7WMH - chains A and B; structure by X-ray diffraction, 1.97 A resolution.

[Chain A]
Protein: Isoform Beta-2 of Thyroid hormone receptor beta
From: Homo sapiens
UniProtKB: P10828 (THB_HUMAN), isoform P10828-2; residues 202-461 here correspond to UniProt positions 217-476 (UniProt number = residue number + 15)
Chain sequence (260 residues; each row starts with the number of its first residue):
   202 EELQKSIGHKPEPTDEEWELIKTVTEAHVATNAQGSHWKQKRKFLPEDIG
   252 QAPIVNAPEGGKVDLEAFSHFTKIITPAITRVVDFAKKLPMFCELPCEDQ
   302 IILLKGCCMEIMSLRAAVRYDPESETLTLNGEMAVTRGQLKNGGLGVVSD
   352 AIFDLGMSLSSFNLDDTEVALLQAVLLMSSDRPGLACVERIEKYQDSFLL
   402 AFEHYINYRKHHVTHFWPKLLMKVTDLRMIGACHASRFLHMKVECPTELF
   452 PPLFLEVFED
Disordered / not traced: 202-210, 248-262, 444-446, 460-461
Disulfide bonds: Cys434 forms a disulfide with the same residue of a neighbouring copy of this chain
Ligand contacts: 9II (2-[[1-methoxy-4-oxidanyl-7-(4-phenylphenoxy)isoquinolin-3-yl]carbonylamino]ethanoic acid): Asn233, Phe269, Phe272, Ile275, Ile276, Ala279, Arg282, Met310, Met313, Ser314, Arg316, Ala317, Arg320, Thr329, Leu330, Asn331, Leu341, Gly344, Gly345, Leu346, Ile353, His435, Arg438, Phe439, Lys443, Phe455

[Chain B]
Protein: Nuclear receptor coactivator 2
From: Homo sapiens
UniProtKB: Q15596 (NCOA2_HUMAN); residue numbers follow UniProt; this construct covers 741-751
Chain sequence (11 residues; each row starts with the number of its first residue):
   741 ENALLRYLLDK

[Interface between chain A and chain B]
Pairs across the interface - 17 pairs, chain A then chain B:
  Lys288(A) with Leu748(B), hydrogen bond (side chain-backbone); Leu749(B), hydrogen bond (side chain-backbone); Lys751(B)
  Phe293(A) with Leu749(B), hydrophobic
  Gln301(A) with Leu749(B)
  Ile302(A) with Leu745(B), hydrophobic; Arg746(B); Leu749(B), hydrophobic
  Leu305(A) with Leu749(B), hydrophobic
  Lys306(A) with Asn742(B), hydrogen bond
  Leu454(A) with Leu744(B), hydrophobic; Leu745(B); Leu748(B), hydrophobic
  Glu457(A) with Asn742(B); Ala743(B), hydrogen bond (side chain-backbone); Leu744(B), hydrogen bond (side chain-backbone); Leu745(B), hydrogen bond (side chain-backbone)
Other interface residues (no listed pair), chain A (11 interface residues in all): Val284, Cys298, Pro453
Other interface residues (no listed pair), chain B (9 interface residues in all): Asp750

[In short]
11 residues of chain A and 9 residues of chain B are in contact, with 6 hydrogen bonds. Among the polar pairs
are Lys288(A)-Leu748(B), Lys288(A)-Leu749(B) and Lys306(A)-Asn742(B). Bound to chain A: compound 9II.
Here chain A is Isoform Beta-2 of Thyroid hormone receptor beta and chain B is Nuclear receptor coactivator 2,
both from Homo sapiens. Entry 7WMH (A novel chemical derivative(56) of THRB agonist) was determined by X-ray
diffraction (same publication as 7WLX, 7WMG, 7WMJ, 7WML, 7WMN and 7WMO).
